Entry 5KF7 (X-ray diffraction, 1.90 A resolution); this record covers chain A.

== Chain A ==
Protein: Bifunctional protein PutA
Organism: Sinorhizobium meliloti (strain SM11)
Reference sequence: F7X6I3 (F7X6I3_SINMM); numbering as in UniProt (aligned over 1-1233)
Amino-acid sequence (1235 residues; each row starts with the number of its first residue; numbers below 1 keep their minus sign (Ser-1 is residue -1)):
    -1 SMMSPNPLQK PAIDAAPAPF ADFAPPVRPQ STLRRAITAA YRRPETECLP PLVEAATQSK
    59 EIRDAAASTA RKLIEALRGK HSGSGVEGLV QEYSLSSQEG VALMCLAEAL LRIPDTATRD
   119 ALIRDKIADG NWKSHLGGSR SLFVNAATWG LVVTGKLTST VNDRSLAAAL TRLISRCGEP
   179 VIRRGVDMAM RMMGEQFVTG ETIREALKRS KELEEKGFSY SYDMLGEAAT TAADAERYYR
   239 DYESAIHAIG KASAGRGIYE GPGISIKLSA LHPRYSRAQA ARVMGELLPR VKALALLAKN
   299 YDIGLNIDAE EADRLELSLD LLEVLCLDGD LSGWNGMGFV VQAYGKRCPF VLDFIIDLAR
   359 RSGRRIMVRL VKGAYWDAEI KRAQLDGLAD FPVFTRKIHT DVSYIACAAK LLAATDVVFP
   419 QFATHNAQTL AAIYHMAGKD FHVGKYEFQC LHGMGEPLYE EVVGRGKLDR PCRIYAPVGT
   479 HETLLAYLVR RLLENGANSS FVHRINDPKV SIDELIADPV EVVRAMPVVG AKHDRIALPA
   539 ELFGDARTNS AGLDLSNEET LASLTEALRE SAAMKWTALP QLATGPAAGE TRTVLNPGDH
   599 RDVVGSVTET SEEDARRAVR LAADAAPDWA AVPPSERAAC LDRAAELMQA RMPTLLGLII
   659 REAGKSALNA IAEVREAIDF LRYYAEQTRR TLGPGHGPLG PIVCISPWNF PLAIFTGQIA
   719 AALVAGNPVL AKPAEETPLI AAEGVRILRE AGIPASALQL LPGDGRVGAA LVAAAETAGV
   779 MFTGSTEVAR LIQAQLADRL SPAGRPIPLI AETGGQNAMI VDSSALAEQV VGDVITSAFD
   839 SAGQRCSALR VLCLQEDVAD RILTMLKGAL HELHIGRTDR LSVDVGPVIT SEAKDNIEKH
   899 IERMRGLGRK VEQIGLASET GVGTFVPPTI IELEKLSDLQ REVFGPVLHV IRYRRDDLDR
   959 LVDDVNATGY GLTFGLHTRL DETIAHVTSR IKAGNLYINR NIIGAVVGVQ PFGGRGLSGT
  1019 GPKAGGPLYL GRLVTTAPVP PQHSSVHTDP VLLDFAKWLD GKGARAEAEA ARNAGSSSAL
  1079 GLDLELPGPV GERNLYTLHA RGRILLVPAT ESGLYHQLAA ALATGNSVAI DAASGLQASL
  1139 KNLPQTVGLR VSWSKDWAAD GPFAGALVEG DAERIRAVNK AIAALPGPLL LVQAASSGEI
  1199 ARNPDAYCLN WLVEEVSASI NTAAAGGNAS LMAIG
Not modelled in the structure: -1 to 13, 79-82, 135-137, 1232-1233
Differences from the reference sequence: expression tag (-1 to 0)
Small-molecule neighbours:
  - FAD (flavin-adenine dinucleotide): Asp306, Ala307, Val338, Gln340, Tyr342, Arg367, Val369, Lys370, Gly371, Ala372, Tyr373, Trp374, Phe392, Thr393, Arg394, Lys395, Thr398, Asp399, Ala421, Thr422, His423, Asn424, Gln447, Cys448, Leu449, Tyr473, Arg489, Glu492, Ser497, Ser498, Phe499
  - NAD (nicotinamide-adenine-dinucleotide): Ile703, Ser704, Pro705, Trp706, Asn707, Phe708, Ile712, Lys730, Pro731, Ala732, Gly761, Asp762, Gly763, Gly766, Ala767, Phe780, Thr781, Gly782, Ser783, Val786, Leu789, Ile790, Glu810, Thr811, Gly812, Gly813, Cys844, Glu940, Phe942, Leu970, Phe1010, Ser1016
  - tetrahydrofuran-2-carboxylic acid (TFB): Lys265, Asp306, Arg367, Ala372, Tyr373, Leu449, Tyr473, Tyr485, Arg488, Arg489
What the authors report for this chain:
  - catalytic residues: Cys844
  - binding site for NAD: Lys730, Glu733, Ser783, Thr811, Cys844, Glu940

== In short ==
Ligands of chain A: flavin-adenine dinucleotide, NAD and tetrahydrofuran-2-carboxylic acid. From the paper:
the catalytic residue Cys844; a binding site for NAD at Lys730, Glu733 and Ser783 among others.
Chain A is Bifunctional protein PutA (Sinorhizobium meliloti (strain SM11)); the structure, Structure of
proline utilization A from Sinorhizobium meliloti complexed with L-tetrahydrofuroic acid and NAD+ in space
..., was determined by X-ray diffraction, deposited together with 5KF6.
